Entry 8JSR (electron microscopy, 2.90 A resolution); this record covers chains A and B of the 6 polymer chains in the assembly.

[Chain A]
Name: Engineered G-alpha-q
Source organism: Homo sapiens
Amino-acid sequence (361 residues; each row starts with the number of its first residue):
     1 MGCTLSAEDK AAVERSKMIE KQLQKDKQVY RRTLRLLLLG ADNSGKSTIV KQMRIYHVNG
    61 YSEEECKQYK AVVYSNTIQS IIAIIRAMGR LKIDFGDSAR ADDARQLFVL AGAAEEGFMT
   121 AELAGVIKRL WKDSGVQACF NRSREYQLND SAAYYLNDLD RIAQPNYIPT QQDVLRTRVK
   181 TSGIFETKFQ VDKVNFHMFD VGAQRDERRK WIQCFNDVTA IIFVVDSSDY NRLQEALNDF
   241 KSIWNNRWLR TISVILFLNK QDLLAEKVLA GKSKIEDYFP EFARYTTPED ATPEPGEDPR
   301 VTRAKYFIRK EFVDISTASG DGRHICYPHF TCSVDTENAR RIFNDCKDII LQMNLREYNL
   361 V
Not modelled in the structure: 1, 58-177

[Chain B]
Name: Guanine nucleotide-binding protein G(I)/G(S)/G(T) subunit beta-1
Source organism: Homo sapiens
UniProt: P62873 (GBB1_HUMAN); residue numbers follow UniProt; this construct covers 2-340
Amino-acid sequence (388 residues; row label = number of the first residue in the row; numbers below 1 keep their minus sign (Met-21 is residue -21)):
   -21 MHHHHHHHHH HLEVLFQGPG SSGSELDQLR QEAEQLKNQI RDARKACADA TLSQITNNID
    39 PVGRIQMRTR RTLRGHLAKI YAMHWGTDSR LLVSASQDGK LIIWDSYTTN KVHAIPLRSS
    99 WVMTCAYAPS GNYVACGGLD NICSIYNLKT REGNVRVSRE LAGHTGYLSC CRFLDDNQIV
   159 TSSGDTTCAL WDIETGQQTT TFTGHTGDVM SLSLAPDTRL FVSGACDASA KLWDVREGMC
   219 RQTFTGHESD INAICFFPNG NAFATGSDDA TCRLFDLRAD QELMTYSHDN IICGITSVSF
   279 SKSGRLLLAG YDDFNCNVWD ALKADRAGVL AGHDNRVSCL GVTDDGMAVA TGSWDSFLKI
   339 WNGSSGGGGS GGGGSSGVSG WRLFKKIS
Not modelled in the structure: -21 to 2, 343-366
Sequence notes: initiating methionine (-21); expression tag (-20 to 1); linker (341-355)
UniProt features mapped onto this chain:
  - modified residue: Ser2 (N-acetylserine), His266 (Phosphohistidine)
  - natural variant: Leu30 (L30F: In MRD42; uncertain significance), Arg52 (R52G: In MRD42), Gly64 (G64V: In MRD42), Asp76 (D76E: In MRD42; D76G: In MRD42), Gly77 (G77S: In MRD42), Lys78 (K78R: In MRD42), Ile80 (I80N: In MRD42; I80T: In MRD42), His91 (H91R: In MRD42; uncertain significance), Ala92 (A92T: In MRD42), Pro94 (P94S: In MRD42), Leu95 (L95P: In MRD42), Arg96 (R96L: In MRD42), 5 further natural variant entries in UniProt

[How chain A and chain B interact]
Pairs across the interface - 57 pairs, chain A then chain B:
  Val13(A) - Asn88(B)
  Arg15(A) - Val90(B)  hydrogen bond (side chain-backbone)
  Arg15(A) - His91(B)
  Ser16(A) - Asn88(B)
  Ser16(A) - Lys89(B)  hydrogen bond (side chain-backbone)
  Ile19(A) - Lys89(B)
  Ile19(A) - Val90(B)
  Ile19(A) - Ala92(B)  hydrophobic
  Glu20(A) - Lys89(B)  salt bridge
  Leu23(A) - Gly53(B)
  Leu23(A) - Ile80(B)  hydrophobic
  Leu23(A) - Lys89(B)
  Asp26(A) - Lys78(B)  salt bridge
  Lys27(A) - Leu55(B)
  Tyr30(A) - Ala56(B)
  Tyr30(A) - Asp76(B)
  Thr181(A) - Asn119(B)  hydrogen bond (backbone-side chain)
  Thr181(A) - His142(B)  hydrogen bond (side chain-backbone)
  Thr181(A) - Thr143(B)
  Gly183(A) - Leu117(B)
  Gly183(A) - Asn119(B)
  Ile184(A) - Leu117(B)  hydrophobic
  Phe199(A) - Trp99(B)  hydrophobic
  Ala203(A) - Asn119(B)
  Ala203(A) - Thr143(B)
  Gln204(A) - Leu117(B)  hydrogen bond (side chain-backbone)
  Gln204(A) - Asn119(B)  hydrogen bond
  Gln204(A) - Tyr145(B)  hydrogen bond (side chain-backbone)
  Arg205(A) - Gly162(B)  hydrogen bond (side chain-backbone)
  Arg205(A) - Asp163(B)
  Arg205(A) - Asp186(B)  salt bridge
  Arg209(A) - Cys204(B)
  Arg209(A) - Asp228(B)  salt bridge
  Lys210(A) - Tyr145(B)
  Lys210(A) - Met188(B)
  Lys210(A) - Cys204(B)
  Lys210(A) - Asp228(B)  salt bridge
  Lys210(A) - Asn230(B)  hydrogen bond
  Lys210(A) - Asp246(B)  salt bridge
  Trp211(A) - Leu117(B)  hydrophobic
  Trp211(A) - Tyr145(B)
  Gln213(A) - Tyr59(B)
  Gln213(A) - Arg314(B)
  Gln213(A) - Trp332(B)
  Cys214(A) - Tyr59(B)
  Cys214(A) - Gln75(B)
  Cys214(A) - Trp99(B)
  Cys214(A) - Met101(B)  hydrophobic
  Phe215(A) - Trp99(B)  hydrophobic
  Phe215(A) - Leu117(B)  hydrophobic
  Asn216(A) - Lys57(B)  hydrogen bond
  Asn216(A) - Trp332(B)
  Asp217(A) - Lys57(B)  salt bridge
  Arg247(A) - Asp290(B)  salt bridge
  Trp248(A) - Asp290(B)
  Trp248(A) - Arg314(B)
  Trp248(A) - Trp332(B)  hydrophobic
Other interface residues (no listed pair), chain A (30 interface residues in all): Ala12, Val179, Ser182, Glu207
Other interface residues (no listed pair), chain B (39 interface residues in all): Asp118, Ile120, Ala140, Gly144, Thr164, Thr184, Gly185

[Summary]
The interface between chain A and chain B involves 30 residues on one side and 39 on the other; the contacts
include 10 hydrogen bonds and 8 salt bridges. Polar pairs include Glu20(A)-Lys89(B), Asp26(A)-Lys78(B) and
Arg205(A)-Asp186(B).
Chain A is Engineered G-alpha-q and chain B is Guanine nucleotide-binding protein G(I)/G(S)/G(T) subunit
beta-1, both from Homo sapiens; the structure, Cryo-EM structure of the anamorelin-bound ghrelin receptor and
Gq complex, was determined by electron microscopy.
